PDB entry 3WOR | X-ray diffraction, 2.10 A resolution | chains A and B of the 4 polymer chains in the assembly

Chain A (and B):
Name: dipeptidyl aminopeptidase BII
From: Pseudoxanthomonas mexicana
Notes: EC 3.4.14.-; chain B of this document is another copy of the same molecule, construct and numbering; everything in this record applies to it too
Reference sequence: V5YM14 (V5YM14_9GAMM); numbering as in UniProt (aligned over 25-722)
Chain sequence (698 residues; numbered 25 to 722; the number before each row is that of its first residue):
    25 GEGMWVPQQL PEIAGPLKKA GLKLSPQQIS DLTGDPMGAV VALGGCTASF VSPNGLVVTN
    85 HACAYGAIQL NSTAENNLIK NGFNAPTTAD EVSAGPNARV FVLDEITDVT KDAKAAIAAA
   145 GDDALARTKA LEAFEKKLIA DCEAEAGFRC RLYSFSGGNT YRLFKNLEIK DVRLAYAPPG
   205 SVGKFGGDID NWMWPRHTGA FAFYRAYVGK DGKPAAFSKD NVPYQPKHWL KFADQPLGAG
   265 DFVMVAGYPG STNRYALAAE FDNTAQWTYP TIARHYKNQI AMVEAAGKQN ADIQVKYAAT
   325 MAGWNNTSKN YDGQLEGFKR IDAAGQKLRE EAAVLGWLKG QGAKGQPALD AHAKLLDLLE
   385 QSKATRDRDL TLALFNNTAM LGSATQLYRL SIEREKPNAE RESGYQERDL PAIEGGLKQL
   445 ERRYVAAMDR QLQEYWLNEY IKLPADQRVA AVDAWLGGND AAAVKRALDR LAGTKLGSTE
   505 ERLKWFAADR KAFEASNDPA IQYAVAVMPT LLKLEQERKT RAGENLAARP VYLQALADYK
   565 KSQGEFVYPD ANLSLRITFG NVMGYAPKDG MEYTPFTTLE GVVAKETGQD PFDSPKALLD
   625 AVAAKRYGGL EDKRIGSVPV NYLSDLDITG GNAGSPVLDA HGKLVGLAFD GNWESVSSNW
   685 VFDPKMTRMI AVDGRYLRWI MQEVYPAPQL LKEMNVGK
Not modelled in the structure: 722
Differences from the reference sequence: engineered mutation Ala86 (His in V5YM14), Ala224 (Asp in V5YM14), Ala657 (Ser in V5YM14)
UniProt features mapped onto this chain:
  - binding site (substrate): Asn215, Trp216, Asn330, Phe673, Asp674
  - mutagenesis: Asp195 (D195A: Decreased enzymatic activity to 23 percent relative to wild-type), Asp214 (D214A: Decreased enzymatic activity to 1.5 percent relative to wild-type; D214N: Decreased enzymatic activity to 3.0 percent relative to wild-type), Asn215 (N215A: Loss of enzymatic activity), Trp216 (W216A: Loss of enzymatic activity), Asn330 (N330A: Loss of enzymatic activity), Asp522 (D522A: Decreased enzymatic activity to 32 percent relative to wild-type; D522N: Decreased enzymatic activity to 16 percent relative to wild-type), Asp574 (D574A: Decreased enzymatic activity to 83 percent relative to wild-type; D574N: Decreased enzymatic activity to 21 percent relative to wild-type), Asp674 (D674A: Loss of enzymatic activity), Gly675 (G675R: Acquires the enzymatic activity for synthetic substrates with Asp/Glu at P1 position)
Disulfide bonds: Cys70-Cys87, Cys166-Cys174
Bound ions: Zn2+ site 1: Lys47, His665; Zn2+ site 2: Glu505, Lys508
What the authors report for this chain:
  - binding site for Angiotensin II: Gly69, Asn215, Trp216, Asn330, Asp674
  - catalytic residues: Gly655
  - conformationally variable residues (domain motion): Gln313
  - mutagenesis - H86A/D224A/S657A: abolished catalytic activity on angiotensin II
  - mutagenesis - N215A, W216A, N330A, D674A: decreased catalytic activity
  - specificity-determining residues: Gly675 (proposed by the authors, not directly observed)

Interface between chain A and chain B:
Pairs across the interface - 29 pairs, chain A then chain B:
  Trp218(A) - Gly594(B)  hydrogen bond (side chain-backbone)
  Pro219(A) - Asp593(B)
  His221(A) - Asp593(B)  salt bridge
  Asp593(A) - Pro219(B)
  Asp593(A) - His221(B)  salt bridge
  Asp593(A) - Thr601(B)
  Asp593(A) - Thr602(B)  hydrogen bond
  Asp593(A) - Gly605(B)
  Gly594(A) - Trp218(B)  hydrogen bond (backbone-side chain)
  Gly594(A) - Tyr597(B)
  Gly594(A) - Thr598(B)  hydrogen bond (backbone-backbone)
  Gly594(A) - Phe600(B)
  Met595(A) - Met595(B)  hydrophobic
  Met595(A) - Glu596(B)
  Met595(A) - Tyr597(B)  hydrophobic
  Met595(A) - Thr598(B)
  Glu596(A) - Met595(B)
  Glu596(A) - Glu596(B)  hydrogen bond (backbone-backbone)
  Glu596(A) - Thr598(B)
  Tyr597(A) - Gly594(B)
  Tyr597(A) - Met595(B)  hydrophobic
  Thr598(A) - Gly594(B)  hydrogen bond (backbone-backbone)
  Thr598(A) - Met595(B)
  Thr598(A) - Glu596(B)
  Phe600(A) - Gly594(B)
  Thr601(A) - Asp593(B)
  Thr601(A) - Gly594(B)
  Thr602(A) - Asp593(B)  hydrogen bond
  Gly605(A) - Asp593(B)
Also at the interface, not in a pair above, chain A (14 interface residues in all): Lys592

Summary:
Chain A and chain B form an interface of 14 and 13 residues respectively, with 7 hydrogen bonds and 2 salt
bridges. Polar contacts include His221(A)-Asp593(B), Trp218(A)-Gly594(B) and Asp593(A)-Thr602(B). From the
paper: the catalytic residue Gly655(A); N215A, W216A and N330A of chain A, among others, reduce catalytic
activity; 5 substitutions were tested in all.
Chain A and chain B are both dipeptidyl aminopeptidase BII (Pseudoxanthomonas mexicana); the structure,
Crystal structure of the DAP BII octapeptide complex, was determined by X-ray diffraction, deposited together
with 3WOP.
